4KRO - chains A and D of the 4 polymer chains in the assembly; structure by X-ray diffraction, 3.05 A resolution.

# Chain A
Protein: Epidermal growth factor receptor
Source organism: Homo sapiens
Notes: EC 2.7.10.1; fragment: Extracellular region
Reference sequence: P00533 (EGFR_HUMAN); residues 1-618 here correspond to UniProt positions 25-642 (UniProt number = residue number + 24)
Amino-acid sequence (624 residues; numbered 1 to 624; the number before each row is that of its first residue):
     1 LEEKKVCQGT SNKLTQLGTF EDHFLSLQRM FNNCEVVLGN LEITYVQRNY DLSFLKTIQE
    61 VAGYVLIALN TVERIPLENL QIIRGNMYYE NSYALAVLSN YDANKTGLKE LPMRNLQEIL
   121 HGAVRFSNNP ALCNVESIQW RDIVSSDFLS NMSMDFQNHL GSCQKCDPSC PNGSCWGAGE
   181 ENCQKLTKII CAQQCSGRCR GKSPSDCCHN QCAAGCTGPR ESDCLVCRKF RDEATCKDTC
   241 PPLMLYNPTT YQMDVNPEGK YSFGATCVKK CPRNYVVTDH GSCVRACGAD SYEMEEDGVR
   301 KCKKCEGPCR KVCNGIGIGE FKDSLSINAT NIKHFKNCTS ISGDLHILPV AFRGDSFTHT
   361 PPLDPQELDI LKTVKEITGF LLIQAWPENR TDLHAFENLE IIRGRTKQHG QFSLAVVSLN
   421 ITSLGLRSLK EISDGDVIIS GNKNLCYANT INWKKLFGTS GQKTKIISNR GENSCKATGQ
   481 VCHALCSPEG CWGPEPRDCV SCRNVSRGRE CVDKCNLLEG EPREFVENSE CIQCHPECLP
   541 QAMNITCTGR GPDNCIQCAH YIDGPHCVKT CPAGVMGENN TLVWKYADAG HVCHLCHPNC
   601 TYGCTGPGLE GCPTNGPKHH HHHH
Not modelled in the structure: 1-3, 101-107, 184-207, 605-624
Sequence notes: expression tag (619-624)
Swiss-Prot annotation at these positions:
  - modified residue: Ser-205 (Phosphoserine)
  - glycosylation (N-linked (GlcNAc...) asparagine): Asn-32 (complex), Asn-49, Asn-104, Asn-151, Asn-172, Asn-328, Asn-337, Asn-389, Asn-420, Asn-504, Asn-544, Asn-579, Asn-599 (high mannose)
Disulfides: Cys-7/Cys-34, Cys-133/Cys-163, Cys-166/Cys-175, Cys-170/Cys-183, Cys-208/Cys-216, Cys-212/Cys-224, Cys-227/Cys-236, Cys-240/Cys-267, Cys-271/Cys-283, Cys-287/Cys-302, Cys-305/Cys-309, Cys-313/Cys-338, Cys-446/Cys-475, Cys-482/Cys-491, Cys-486/Cys-499, Cys-502/Cys-511, Cys-515/Cys-531, Cys-534/Cys-547, Cys-538/Cys-555, Cys-558/Cys-567, Cys-571/Cys-593, Cys-596/Cys-604
Covalently attached groups: N-acetylglucosamine (NAG) linked to Asn-328, Asn-337, Asn-389, Asn-420
Reported in the primary citation:
  - contacts within the chain: Arg-310/Glu-376 (salt bridge), Glu-376/Arg-403 (salt bridge)
  - conformationally variable residues (loop rearrangement): Arg-310

# Chain D
Protein: Cetuximab heavy chain
Source organism: Mus musculus, Homo sapiens
Notes: fragment: Fab
Amino-acid sequence (220 residues; each row starts with the number of its first residue):
     1 QVQLKQSGPG LVQPSQSLSI TCTVSGFSLT NYGVHWVRQS PGKGLEWLGV IWSGGNTDYN
    61 TPFTSRLSIN KDNSKSQVFF KMNSLQSNDT AIYYCARALT YYDYEFAYWG QGTLVTVSAA
   121 STKGPSVFPL APSSKSTSGG TAALGCLVKD YFPEPVTVSW NSGALTSGVH TFPAVLQSSG
   181 LYSLSSVVTV PSSSLGTQTY ICNVNHKPSN TKVDKRVEPK
Not modelled in the structure: 136-140, 219-220
Disulfides: Cys-22/Cys-95, Cys-146/Cys-202
Covalently attached groups: N-acetylglucosamine (NAG) linked to Asn-88

# Interface between chain A and chain D
Contacting residue pairs - 23 pairs, chain A then chain D:
  Pro-349(A) with Gly-54(D); Asn-56(D)
  Arg-353(A) with Gly-54(D), hydrogen bond (side chain-backbone)
  Leu-382(A) with Tyr-102(D)
  Gln-384(A) with Asn-56(D); Tyr-102(D), hydrogen bond
  Gln-408(A) with Tyr-102(D), hydrogen bond
  His-409(A) with Tyr-101(D)
  Phe-412(A) with Tyr-101(D), hydrophobic; Tyr-102(D), hydrophobic
  Val-417(A) with Tyr-102(D), hydrophobic
  Ser-418(A) with Trp-52(D), hydrogen bond
  Ile-438(A) with Tyr-102(D), hydrophobic
  Ser-440(A) with Tyr-102(D), hydrogen bond (side chain-backbone); Tyr-104(D)
  Gly-441(A) with Tyr-104(D), hydrogen bond (backbone-side chain)
  Lys-443(A) with Asp-58(D), salt bridge
  Lys-465(A) with Thr-100(D); Asp-103(D), salt bridge
  Ile-467(A) with Tyr-102(D); Asp-103(D); Tyr-104(D), hydrophobic
  Ser-468(A) with Tyr-104(D)
Other interface residues (no listed pair), chain A (18 interface residues in all): Gln-411, Ala-415
Other interface residues (no listed pair), chain D (12 interface residues in all): Asn-31, Ser-53, Gly-55

# Summary
18 residues of chain A and 12 residues of chain D are in contact; the contacts include 6 hydrogen bonds and 2
salt bridges. Among the polar pairs are Lys-443(A)/Asp-58(D), Lys-465(A)/Asp-103(D) and Arg-353(A)/Gly-54(D).
The paper reports conformational variability at Arg-310(A); contacts within the chain involving Arg-310(A),
Glu-376(A) and Arg-403(A).
Here chain A is Epidermal growth factor receptor (Homo sapiens) and chain D is Cetuximab heavy chain (Mus
musculus, Homo sapiens). Entry 4KRO (Nanobody/VHH domain EgA1 in complex with the extracellular region of
EGFR) was determined by X-ray diffraction, deposited together with 4KRM, 4KRN and 4KRP.
